4Y81 - chains I and Y of the 32 polymer chains in the assembly; structure by X-ray diffraction, 2.80 A resolution.

Chain I:
Name: Proteasome subunit beta type-3
Organism: Saccharomyces cerevisiae (strain ATCC 204508 / S288c)
Notes: EC 3.4.25.1
UniProt: P25451 (PSB3_YEAST); residues 0-204 here correspond to UniProt positions 1-205 (UniProt number = residue number + 1)
Amino-acid sequence (205 residues; numbered 0 to 204; the number before each row is that of its first residue; numbering starts at 0):
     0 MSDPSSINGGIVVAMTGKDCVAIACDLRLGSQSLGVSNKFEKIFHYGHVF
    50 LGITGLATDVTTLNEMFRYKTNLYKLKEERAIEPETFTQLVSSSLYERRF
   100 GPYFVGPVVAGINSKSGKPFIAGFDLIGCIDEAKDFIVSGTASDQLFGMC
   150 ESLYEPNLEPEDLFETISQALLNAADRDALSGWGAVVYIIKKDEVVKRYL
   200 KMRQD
Disordered / not traced: 0
Curated features (UniProtKB/Swiss-Prot):
  - modified residue: Ser30 (Phosphoserine)
  - cross-link: Lys69 (Glycyl lysine isopeptide (Lys-Gly) (interchain with G-Cter in ubiquitin))

Chain Y:
Name: Proteasome subunit beta type-5
Organism: Saccharomyces cerevisiae (strain ATCC 204508 / S288c)
Notes: EC 3.4.25.1
UniProt: P30656 (PSB5_YEAST); residues 1-212 here correspond to UniProt positions 76-287 (UniProt number = residue number + 75)
Amino-acid sequence (212 residues; each row starts with the number of its first residue):
     1 TTTLAFRFQGGIIVAVDSRATAGNWVASQTVKKVIEINPFLLGTMAGGAA
    51 DCQFWETWLGSQCRLHELREKERISVAAASKILSNLVYQYKGAGLSMGTM
   101 ICGYTRKEGPTIYYVDSDGTRLKGDIFCVGSGQTFAYGVLDSNYKWDLSV
   151 EDALYLGKRSILAAAHRDAYSGGSVNLYHVTEDGWIYHGNHDVGELFWKV
   201 KEEEGSFNNVIG

How chain I and chain Y interact:
Residue-residue contacts (44; chain I residue first):
  Leu26(I) - Ile211(Y)  hydrophobic
  Arg27(I) - Ala169(Y)
  Ser32(I) - Arg167(Y)
  Ser32(I) - Asp168(Y)
  Ser32(I) - Ala169(Y)  hydrogen bond (backbone-backbone)
  Ser32(I) - Tyr170(Y)
  Leu33(I) - Phe135(Y)  hydrophobic
  Gly34(I) - Arg167(Y)  hydrogen bond (backbone-side chain)
  Val35(I) - Arg167(Y)  hydrogen bond (backbone-side chain)
  Asn37(I) - Asn209(Y)  hydrogen bond (side chain-backbone)
  Asn37(I) - Val210(Y)
  Lys38(I) - Asn209(Y)  hydrogen bond (side chain-backbone)
  Lys38(I) - Ile211(Y)
  Gln144(I) - Trp25(Y)
  Arg176(I) - Trp25(Y)
  Arg176(I) - Val26(Y)  hydrogen bond (side chain-backbone)
  Arg176(I) - Ala27(Y)  hydrogen bond (side chain-backbone)
  Arg176(I) - Ser28(Y)
  Asp177(I) - Asn24(Y)
  Asp177(I) - Val26(Y)
  Ala178(I) - Asn24(Y)  hydrogen bond (backbone-backbone)
  Ala178(I) - Val26(Y)
  Ala178(I) - Ala169(Y)
  Ala178(I) - Tyr170(Y)  hydrophobic
  Leu179(I) - Asn24(Y)
  Trp182(I) - His166(Y)  hydrogen bond (side chain-backbone)
  Trp182(I) - Arg167(Y)
  Tyr198(I) - Ile211(Y)  hydrophobic
  Lys200(I) - Trp198(Y)
  Met201(I) - Trp198(Y)
  Arg202(I) - Gln29(Y)
  Arg202(I) - Gly173(Y)  hydrogen bond (side chain-backbone)
  Arg202(I) - Asp192(Y)  salt bridge
  Arg202(I) - Gly194(Y)
  Gln203(I) - His166(Y)  hydrogen bond (backbone-side chain)
  Gln203(I) - Phe197(Y)
  Gln203(I) - Trp198(Y)
  Gln203(I) - Val210(Y)
  Asp204(I) - Arg19(Y)  salt bridge
  Asp204(I) - Gln29(Y)
  Asp204(I) - Ala165(Y)
  Asp204(I) - Ser171(Y)
  Asp204(I) - Gly172(Y)
  Asp204(I) - Gly173(Y)  hydrogen bond (side chain-backbone)
Interface residues without a listed pair, chain I (22 interface residues in all): Gln31, Asp175
Interface residues without a listed pair, chain Y (25 interface residues in all): Val193

In short:
22 residues of chain I and 25 residues of chain Y are in contact; the contacts include 12 hydrogen bonds and 2
salt bridges. Polar contacts include Arg202(I)-Asp192(Y), Asp204(I)-Arg19(Y) and Gly34(I)-Arg167(Y).
Here chain I is Proteasome subunit beta type-3 and chain Y is Proteasome subunit beta type-5, both from
Saccharomyces cerevisiae (strain ATCC 204508 / S288c). Entry 4Y81 (Yeast 20S proteasome in complex with
Ac-PAY-ep) was determined by X-ray diffraction together with 4Y69, 4Y6A, 4Y6V, 4Y6Z, 4Y70, 4Y74 and 34 further
entries from the same study.
